Entry 9JI2 (electron microscopy, 3.38 A resolution); this record covers chains D and P of the 8 polymer chains in the assembly.

Chain D:
Molecule: DNA-directed RNA polymerase subunit beta'
Source organism: Mycobacterium tuberculosis
Notes: EC 2.7.7.6
UniProt: P9WGY7 (RPOC_MYCTU); numbering as in UniProt (aligned over 1-1316)
Chain sequence (1316 residues; numbered 1 to 1316; the number before each row is that of its first residue):
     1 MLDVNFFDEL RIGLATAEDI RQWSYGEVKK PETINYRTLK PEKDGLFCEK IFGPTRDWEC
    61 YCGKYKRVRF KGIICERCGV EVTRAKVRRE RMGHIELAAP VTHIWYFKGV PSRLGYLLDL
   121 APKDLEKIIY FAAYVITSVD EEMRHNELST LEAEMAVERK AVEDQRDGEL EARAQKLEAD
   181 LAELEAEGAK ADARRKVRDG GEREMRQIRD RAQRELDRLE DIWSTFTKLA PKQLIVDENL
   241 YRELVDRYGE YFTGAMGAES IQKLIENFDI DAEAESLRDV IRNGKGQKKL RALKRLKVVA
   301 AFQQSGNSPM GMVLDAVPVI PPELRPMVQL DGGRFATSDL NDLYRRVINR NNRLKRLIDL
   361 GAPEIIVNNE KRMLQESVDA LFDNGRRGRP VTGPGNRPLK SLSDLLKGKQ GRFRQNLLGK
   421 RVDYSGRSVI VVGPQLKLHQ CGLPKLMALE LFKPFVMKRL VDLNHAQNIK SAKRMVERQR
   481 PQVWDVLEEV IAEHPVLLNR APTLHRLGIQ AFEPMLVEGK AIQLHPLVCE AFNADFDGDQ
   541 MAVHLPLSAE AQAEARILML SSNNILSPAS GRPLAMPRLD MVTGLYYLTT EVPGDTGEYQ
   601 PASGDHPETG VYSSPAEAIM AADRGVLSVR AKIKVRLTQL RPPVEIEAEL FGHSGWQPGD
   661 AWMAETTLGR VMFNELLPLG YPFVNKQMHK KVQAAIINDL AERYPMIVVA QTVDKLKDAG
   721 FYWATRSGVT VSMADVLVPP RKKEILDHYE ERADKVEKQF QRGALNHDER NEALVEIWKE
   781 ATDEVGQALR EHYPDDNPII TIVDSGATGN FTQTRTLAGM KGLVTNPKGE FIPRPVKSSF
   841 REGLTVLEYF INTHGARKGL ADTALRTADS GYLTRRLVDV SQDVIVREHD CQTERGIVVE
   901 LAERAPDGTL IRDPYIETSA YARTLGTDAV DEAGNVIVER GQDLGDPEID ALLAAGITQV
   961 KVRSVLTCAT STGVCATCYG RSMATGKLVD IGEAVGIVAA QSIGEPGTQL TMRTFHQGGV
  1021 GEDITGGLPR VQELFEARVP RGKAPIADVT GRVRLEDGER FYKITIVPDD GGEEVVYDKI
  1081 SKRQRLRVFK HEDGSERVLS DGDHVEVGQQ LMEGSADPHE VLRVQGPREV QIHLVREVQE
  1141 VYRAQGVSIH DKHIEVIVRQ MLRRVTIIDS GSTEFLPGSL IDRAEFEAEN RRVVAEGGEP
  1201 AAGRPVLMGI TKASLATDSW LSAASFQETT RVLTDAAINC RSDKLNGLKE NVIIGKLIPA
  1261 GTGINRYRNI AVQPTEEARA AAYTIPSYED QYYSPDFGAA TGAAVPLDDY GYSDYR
Disordered / not traced: 1015-1022, 1091-1096, 1283-1316
Curated features (UniProtKB/Swiss-Prot):
  - binding site (Zn(2+)): Cys60, Cys62, Cys75, Cys78, Cys891, Cys968, Cys975, Cys978
  - binding site (Mg(2+)): Asp535, Asp537, Asp539
Metal / ion sites: Zn2+ site 1: Cys75, Cys78; Mg2+: Asp535, Asp537, Asp539; Zn2+ site 2: Cys891, Cys968, Cys975, Cys978

Chain P:
Molecule: Template strand DNA
Sequence (108 nucleotides; each row starts with the number of its first residue):
     1 TGCATCCGTG AGTCGAGGGT AATAACGGCC TGTACGCGTC CGTTTCCGGC ACCCCAAATG
    61 AACCGTCCCT GGCTCCAAGG TGAACTCTGG GCGACGAGTG TTCGAGGT
Disordered / not traced: 52-108

Chain D / chain P interface:
Residue-residue contacts (15):
  Asp331(D) with DG19(P), base contact
  Arg334(D) with DG19(P), base contact; DT20(P), base contact
  Arg386(D) with DG8(P), phosphate contact
  Lys407(D) with DT9(P), salt bridge to the phosphate
  Lys409(D) with DG12(P), salt bridge to the phosphate; DT13(P), salt bridge to the phosphate
  Arg427(D) with DC14(P), hydrogen bond to the phosphate
  Pro502(D) with DG12(P), base contact
  Thr867(D) with DG12(P), hydrogen bond to the base
  Ala868(D) with DA11(P), phosphate contact; DG12(P), phosphate contact
  Tyr872(D) with DA11(P), phosphate contact
  Gln1227(D) with DG10(P), sugar contact
  Glu1228(D) with DG10(P), hydrogen bond to the phosphate
Also at the interface, not in a pair above, chain D (17 interface residues in all): Lys108, Arg414, Arg421, Ala501, Ala864
Also at the interface, not in a pair above, chain P (10 interface residues in all): DG15

Overview:
17 residues of chain D and 10 residues of chain P are in contact, with 3 hydrogen bonds and 3 salt bridges.
Polar pairs include Thr867(D)-DG12(P), Arg427(D)-DC14(P) and Glu1228(D)-DG10(P). UniProt lists 8 Zn2+-binding
residues and 3 Mg2+-binding residues on chain D.
Here chain D is DNA-directed RNA polymerase subunit beta' (Mycobacterium tuberculosis) and chain P is Template
strand DNA. Entry 9JI2 (Cryo-EM structure of Mycobacterium tuberculosis transcription activation complex with
unphosphated PhoP) was determined by electron microscopy together with 9KET, 9KEU and 9KEV from the same
study.
